PDB entry 6RE1 | electron microscopy, 3.20 A resolution | chains T and X of the 20 polymer chains in the assembly

# Chain T
Name: ATP synthase subunit alpha
Source organism: Polytomella sp. Pringsheim 198.80
Reference sequence: A0ZW40 (A0ZW40_9CHLO); numbering as in UniProt (aligned over 1-562)
Amino-acid sequence (562 residues; each row starts with the number of its first residue):
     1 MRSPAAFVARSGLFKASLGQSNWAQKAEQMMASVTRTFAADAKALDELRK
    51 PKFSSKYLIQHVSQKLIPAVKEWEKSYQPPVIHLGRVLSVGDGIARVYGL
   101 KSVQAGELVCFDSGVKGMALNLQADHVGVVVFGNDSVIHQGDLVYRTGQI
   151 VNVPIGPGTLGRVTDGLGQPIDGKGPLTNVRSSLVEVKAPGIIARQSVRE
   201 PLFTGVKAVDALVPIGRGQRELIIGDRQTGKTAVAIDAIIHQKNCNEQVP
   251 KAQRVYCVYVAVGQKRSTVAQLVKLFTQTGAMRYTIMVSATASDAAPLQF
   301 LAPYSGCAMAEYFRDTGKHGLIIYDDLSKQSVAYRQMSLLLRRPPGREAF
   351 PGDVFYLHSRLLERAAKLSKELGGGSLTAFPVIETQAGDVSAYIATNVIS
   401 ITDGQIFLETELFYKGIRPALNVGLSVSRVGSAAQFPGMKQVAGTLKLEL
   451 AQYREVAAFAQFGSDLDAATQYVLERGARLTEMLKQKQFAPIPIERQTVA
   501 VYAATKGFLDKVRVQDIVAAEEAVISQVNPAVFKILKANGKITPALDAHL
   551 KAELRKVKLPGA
Not modelled in the structure: 1-84
Sequence notes: conflict R266 (Lys in A0ZW40)
Metal / ion sites: Mg2+: T232 (together with ATP)
Residues lining bound ligands: ATP (adenosine-5'-triphosphate): R227, Q228, T229, G230, K231, T232, A233, D326, E384, F413, R418, P419, Q486, K487, Q488

# Chain X
Name: ATP synthase subunit beta
Source organism: Polytomella sp. Pringsheim 198.80
Notes: EC 7.1.2.2
Reference sequence: A0ZW41 (A0ZW41_9CHLO); residue numbers follow UniProt; this construct covers 1-574
Amino-acid sequence (574 residues; numbered 1 to 574; the number before each row is that of its first residue):
     1 MALRYAAGLAKNVVQRQGASLNIARAFAAEPAPAIDAGYVSQVIGPVVDV
    51 RFDGELPSILSSLEVEGHSVRLVLEVAQHMGDNTVRCIAMDSTDGLVRGQ
   101 KVVDTGSPIKVPVGRGTLGRIMNVIGEPVDEQGPIDAADIWSIHREAPEF
   151 TEQSTEQEILVTGIKVVDLLAPYQRGGKIGLFGGAGVGKTVLIMELINNV
   201 AKAHGGFSVFAGVGERTREGNDLYREMIESGVIKLGAERGNSKCTLVYGQ
   251 MNEPPGARARVALTGLTVAEYFRDIEGQDVLLFVDNIFRFTQANSEVSAL
   301 LGRIPSAVGYQPTLATDLGGLQERITTTTKGSITSVQAVYVPADDLTDPA
   351 PATTFAHLDATTVLSRSIAELGIYPAVDPLDSTSRMLNPNVIGAEHYNVA
   401 RGVQKVLQDYKNLQDIIAILGMDELSEEDKLTVARARKIQRFLSQPFQVA
   451 EVFTGTPGKYVDLADTISGFQGVLTGKYDDLPEMAFYMVGDIKEVKEKAD
   501 KMAKDIASRKEADNKKVSEELKDIPSLDKLVSEIKEVVIEEDDGLEEDFK
   551 AEALSSETVVLNEEGKSVPLPKKN
Not modelled in the structure: 1-36
Sequence notes: conflict A350 (Gly in A0ZW41), L387 (Arg in A0ZW41)

# Chain T / chain X interface
Contacting residue pairs (69):
  L88(T) - G81(X)
  S89(T) - H79(X)
  S89(T) - M80(X)
  S89(T) - G81(X)
  V90(T) - I59(X)  hydrophobic
  V90(T) - Q78(X)
  V90(T) - H79(X)  hydrogen bond (backbone-backbone)
  G91(T) - Q78(X)
  D92(T) - Q78(X)  hydrogen bond
  D92(T) - R303(X)  salt bridge
  N134(T) - E146(X)
  D135(T) - I59(X)
  S136(T) - S58(X)  hydrogen bond (backbone-side chain)
  S136(T) - I59(X)
  H139(T) - L56(X)
  H139(T) - S58(X)  hydrogen bond
  H139(T) - H79(X)
  Q140(T) - L56(X)
  Q140(T) - H79(X)  hydrogen bond (backbone-side chain)
  Q140(T) - G81(X)
  Q140(T) - D82(X)
  Q140(T) - N83(X)  hydrogen bond (side chain-backbone)
  I171(T) - F150(X)
  I171(T) - T151(X)
  D172(T) - T151(X)
  Q228(T) - R385(X)
  K265(T) - K178(X)
  K265(T) - E323(X)
  K265(T) - H357(X)
  R266(T) - A147(X)
  R266(T) - P148(X)  hydrogen bond (side chain-backbone)
  R266(T) - F150(X)
  R266(T) - Q153(X)
  R266(T) - E323(X)  hydrogen bond (backbone-side chain)
  S267(T) - Q153(X)
  V269(T) - F150(X)  hydrophobic
  A270(T) - F150(X)  hydrophobic
  A270(T) - T155(X)
  Q271(T) - S154(X)
  Q271(T) - T155(X)
  Q271(T) - E156(X)
  V273(T) - F150(X)  hydrophobic
  K274(T) - T155(X)
  K274(T) - E156(X)  salt bridge
  T291(T) - E323(X)  hydrogen bond
  A292(T) - G319(X)
  A292(T) - H357(X)
  S293(T) - A147(X)
  S293(T) - E323(X)
  V332(T) - A315(X)  hydrophobic
  R335(T) - S306(X)
  R335(T) - A307(X)
  Q336(T) - P312(X)
  Q336(T) - T313(X)
  Q336(T) - T316(X)  hydrogen bond
  L339(T) - I304(X)  hydrophobic
  L339(T) - S306(X)
  L339(T) - P312(X)  hydrophobic
  L340(T) - R303(X)
  L340(T) - P312(X)  hydrophobic
  L340(T) - T313(X)
  R342(T) - G302(X)  hydrogen bond (side chain-backbone)
  R342(T) - I304(X)
  E348(T) - A307(X)
  A349(T) - S306(X)
  A349(T) - A307(X)
  Q386(T) - L346(X)
  Q386(T) - T347(X)
  Q386(T) - A352(X)
Also at the interface, not in a pair above, chain T (45 interface residues in all): I138, V163, G173, R227, Q264, D294, A296, K329, R343, A387, K487, F489
Also at the interface, not in a pair above, chain X (46 interface residues in all): P57, L60, T84, E149, P305, G320, T326, F355, A356, P389, N390

# In short
45 residues of chain T and 46 residues of chain X are in contact; the contacts include 11 hydrogen bonds and 2
salt bridges. Among the polar pairs are D92(T)-R303(X), K274(T)-E156(X) and D92(T)-Q78(X). Bound to chain T:
ATP.
Here chain T is ATP synthase subunit alpha and chain X is ATP synthase subunit beta, both from Polytomella sp.
Pringsheim 198.80. Entry 6RE1 (Cryo-EM structure of Polytomella F-ATP synthase, Rotary substate 2A, focussed
refinement of F1 head and rotor) was determined by electron microscopy (same publication as 6RD4, 6RD5, 6RD6,
6RD7, 6RD8, 6RD9 and 46 further entries).
